PDB entry 2MS4 | solution NMR | chains A and B

== Chain A ==
Molecule: Peptidyl-prolyl cis-trans isomerase A
From: Homo sapiens
Notes: EC 5.2.1.8
UniProtKB: P62937 (PPIA_HUMAN); residue numbers follow UniProt; this construct covers 1-165
Chain sequence (165 residues; numbered 1 to 165; the number before each row is that of its first residue):
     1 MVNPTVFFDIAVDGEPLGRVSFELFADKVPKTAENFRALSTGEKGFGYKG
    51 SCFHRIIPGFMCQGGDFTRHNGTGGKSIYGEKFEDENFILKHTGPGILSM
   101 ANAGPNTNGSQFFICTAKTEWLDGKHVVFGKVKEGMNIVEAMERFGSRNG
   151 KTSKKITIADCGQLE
Swiss-Prot annotation at these positions:
  - modified residue: M1 (N-acetylmethionine), V2 (N-acetylvaline), K28 (N6-acetyllysine), K44 (N6-acetyllysine), K76 (N6-acetyllysine), S77 (Phosphoserine), K82 (N6-acetyllysine), T93 (Phosphothreonine), K125 (N6-acetyllysine), K131 (N6-acetyllysine), K133 (N6-acetyllysine)
  - glycosylation: N108 (N-linked (GlcNAc...) asparagine)
  - cross-link (Glycyl lysine isopeptide (Lys-Gly)): K28 (interchain with G-Cter in SUMO2), K82 (interchain with G-Cter in SUMO2)

== Chain B ==
Molecule: Peptide
Chain sequence (9 residues; each row starts with the number of its first residue):
   216 PEPGPYAQP
From the paper describing this entry:
  - mutagenesis - P220A: abolished binding to Peptidyl-prolyl cis-trans isomerase A (chain A)
  - post-translational modification sites: Y221 (citing earlier work)

== Interface between chain A and chain B ==
Residue-residue contacts - 27 pairs, chain A then chain B:
  R55(A) - E217(B)
  R55(A) - G219(B)
  R55(A) - P220(B)
  R55(A) - Y221(B)
  I57(A) - Q223(B)
  P58(A) - Q223(B)
  G59(A) - Q223(B)
  F60(A) - P220(B)
  F60(A) - Y221(B)
  F60(A) - A222(B)
  F60(A) - Q223(B)
  M61(A) - P220(B)
  Q63(A) - P218(B)
  Q63(A) - G219(B)
  Q63(A) - P220(B)
  G72(A) - P218(B)
  T73(A) - P218(B)
  A101(A) - P218(B)
  N102(A) - P218(B)
  N102(A) - G219(B)
  S110(A) - P218(B)
  Q111(A) - P218(B)
  F113(A) - P220(B)
  W121(A) - Y221(B)
  W121(A) - A222(B)
  L122(A) - P220(B)
  R148(A) - Q223(B)
Other interface residues (no listed pair), chain A (18 interface residues in all): A103
Interface features reported in the paper:
  - specific contacts: F60(A)-P220(B) (hydrophobic contact), M61(A)-P220(B) (hydrophobic contact), F113(A)-P220(B) (hydrophobic contact), L122(A)-P220(B) (hydrophobic contact)
  - interface residues, chain B: E217(B), G219(B), P220(B)

== Summary ==
Chain A and chain B form an interface of 18 and 7 residues respectively. The paper describes hydrophobic
contacts between F60(A) and P220(B), M61(A) and P220(B) and F113(A) and P220(B) among others. The paper
reports that P220A of chain B abolishes binding to Peptidyl-prolyl cis-trans isomerase A (chain A); interface
residues E217(B), G219(B) and P220(B).
Here chain A is Peptidyl-prolyl cis-trans isomerase A (Homo sapiens) and chain B is Peptide. Entry 2MS4
(Cyclophilin a complexed with a fragment of crk-ii) was determined by solution NMR.
